PDB entry 6PQR | electron microscopy, 3.40 A resolution | chains A and B of the 6 polymer chains in the assembly

== Chain A ==
Protein: DNA-mediated transposase
Source organism: Helicoverpa zea
Reference sequence: B0F0C5 (B0F0C5_HELZE); residues 17-507 here = UniProt positions 17-507
Amino-acid sequence (497 residues; each row starts with the number of its first residue):
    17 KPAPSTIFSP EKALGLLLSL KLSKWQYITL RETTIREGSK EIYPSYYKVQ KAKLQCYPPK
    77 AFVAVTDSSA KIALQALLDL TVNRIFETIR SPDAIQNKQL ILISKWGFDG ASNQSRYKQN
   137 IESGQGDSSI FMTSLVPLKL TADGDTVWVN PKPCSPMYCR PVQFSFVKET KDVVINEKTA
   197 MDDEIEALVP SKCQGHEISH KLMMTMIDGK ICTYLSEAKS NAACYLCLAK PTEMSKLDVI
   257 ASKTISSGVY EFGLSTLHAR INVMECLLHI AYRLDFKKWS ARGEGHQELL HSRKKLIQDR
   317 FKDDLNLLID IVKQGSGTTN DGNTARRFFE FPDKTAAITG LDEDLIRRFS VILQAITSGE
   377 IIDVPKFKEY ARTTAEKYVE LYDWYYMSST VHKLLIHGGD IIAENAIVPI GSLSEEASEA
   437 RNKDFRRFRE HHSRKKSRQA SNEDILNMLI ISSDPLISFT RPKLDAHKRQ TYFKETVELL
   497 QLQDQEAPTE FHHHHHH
Not modelled in the structure: 17-20, 131-141, 245-252, 274, 509-513
Construct notes: expression tag (508-513)
Ion coordination: Mg2+: Asp125, Asp224; Zn2+: Cys240, Cys243, His408, Lys409, His413; K+: Glu431, Glu435
From the paper describing this entry:
  - catalytic residues: Asp125, Asp224, Glu435 (citing earlier work)

== Chain B ==
Molecule: 24-nt DNA strand
Sequence (24 nucleotides; each row starts with the number of its first residue):
     9 CTAGATCTCA CGGTGGATCG AAAA
Not modelled in the structure: 9-10

== Interface between chain A and chain B ==
Pairs across the interface - 4 pairs, chain A then chain B:
  Lys184(A) - DG12(B)  salt bridge to the phosphate
  Pro478(A) - DG21(B)  phosphate contact
  His483(A) - DC19(B)  salt bridge to the phosphate
  Thr505(A) - DC19(B)  phosphate contact
Interface residues without a listed pair, chain A (5 interface residues in all): Glu432
Interface residues without a listed pair, chain B (5 interface residues in all): DA18, DG20

== Overview ==
Chain A and chain B each contribute 5 residues to their interface, with 2 salt bridges. Polar pairs include
Lys184(A)-DG12(B) and His483(A)-DC19(B). The Mg2+ site is built by Asp125(A) and Asp224(A). Cys240(A),
Cys243(A), His408(A), Lys409(A) and His413(A) form the Zn2+ site. From the paper: catalytic residues
Asp125(A), Asp224(A) and Glu435(A).
Chain A is DNA-mediated transposase (Helicoverpa zea) and chain B is a 24-nt DNA strand; the structure,
Cryo-EM structure of HzTransib/intact TIR substrate DNA pre-reaction complex (PRC), was determined by electron
microscopy (same publication as 6PQU, 6PQX, 6PQY and 6PR5).
